Entry 9ITR (electron microscopy, 4.60 A resolution (low resolution: residue-level contacts below are approximate; hydrogen-bond / salt-bridge calls are withheld)); this record covers chains I and Z of the 16 polymer chains in the assembly.

Chain I:
Name: ATP synthase subunit c
Organism: Chloroflexus aurantiacus J-10-fl
Reference sequence: A9WGS9 (ATPL_CHLAA); numbering as in UniProt (aligned over 1-76)
Sequence (76 residues; each row starts with the number of its first residue):
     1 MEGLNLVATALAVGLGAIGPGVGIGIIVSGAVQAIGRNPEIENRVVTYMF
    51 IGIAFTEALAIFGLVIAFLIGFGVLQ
Disordered / not traced: 1, 73-76
Curated features (UniProtKB/Swiss-Prot):
  - site: E57 (Reversibly protonated during proton transport)

Chain Z:
Name: ATP synthase subunit a
Organism: Chloroflexus aurantiacus J-10-fl
Reference sequence: A9WGT0 (A9WGT0_CHLAA); numbering as in UniProt (aligned over 1-312)
Sequence (312 residues; numbered 1 to 312; the number before each row is that of its first residue):
     1 MSTRTRNILIIVGALIISIASRFFLYTGPPHVEVAAEVIFDGIPGFPITN
    51 SFVVAIIIDIFVIALAVAATRNLQMVPRGLQNVMEFILESLYNLFRNINA
   101 KYVATAFPLVATIFLFVLFGNWFGLLPGVGSIGVCHEKKEEHAVVDERLA
   151 LAAPAAPLSSVAAAEGEEIHDTCAAQGKKLVPLFRAPAADLNFTFAIAVI
   201 SFVFIEYWGFRALGPGYLKKFFNTNGIMSFVGIIEFISELVKPFALAFRL
   251 FGNIFAGEVLLVVMAFLVPLLLPLPFYGFEVFVGFIQALIFALLTYAFLN
   301 IAVTGHDEEHAH
Disordered / not traced: 1-17, 137-171, 305-312

How chain I and chain Z interact:
Pairs across the interface - 10 pairs, chain I then chain Z:
  A54(I) - I286(Z)
  F55(I) - I286(Z)
  F55(I) - I290(Z)
  I61(I) - L260(Z)
  F62(I) - G252(Z)
  F62(I) - N253(Z)
  F62(I) - A256(Z)
  V65(I) - V259(Z)
  V65(I) - L260(Z)
  F68(I) - V263(Z)
Interface residues without a listed pair, chain I (8 interface residues in all): I51, A58
Interface residues without a listed pair, chain Z (10 interface residues in all): F276, V283

In short:
The interface between chain I and chain Z involves 8 residues on one side and 10 on the other.
Chain I is ATP synthase subunit c and chain Z is ATP synthase subunit a, both from Chloroflexus aurantiacus
J-10-fl; the structure, Chloroflexus aurantiacus ATP synthase, state 3, focused refinement of FO and
peripheral stalk, was determined by electron microscopy together with 9ITJ, 9ITK, 9ITL, 9ITM, 9ITN, 9ITO and
11 further entries from the same study.
